PDB entry 7KMF | electron microscopy, 2.91 A resolution | chains C and D of the 10 polymer chains in the assembly

Chain C (and D):
Molecule: Translation initiation factor eIF-2B subunit beta
Source organism: Homo sapiens
Notes: chain D of this document is another copy of the same molecule, construct and numbering; everything in this record applies to it too
UniProt: P49770 (EI2BB_HUMAN); residue numbers follow UniProt; this construct covers 1-351
Chain sequence (367 residues; row label = number of the first residue in the row; numbers below 1 keep their minus sign (Met-15 is residue -15)):
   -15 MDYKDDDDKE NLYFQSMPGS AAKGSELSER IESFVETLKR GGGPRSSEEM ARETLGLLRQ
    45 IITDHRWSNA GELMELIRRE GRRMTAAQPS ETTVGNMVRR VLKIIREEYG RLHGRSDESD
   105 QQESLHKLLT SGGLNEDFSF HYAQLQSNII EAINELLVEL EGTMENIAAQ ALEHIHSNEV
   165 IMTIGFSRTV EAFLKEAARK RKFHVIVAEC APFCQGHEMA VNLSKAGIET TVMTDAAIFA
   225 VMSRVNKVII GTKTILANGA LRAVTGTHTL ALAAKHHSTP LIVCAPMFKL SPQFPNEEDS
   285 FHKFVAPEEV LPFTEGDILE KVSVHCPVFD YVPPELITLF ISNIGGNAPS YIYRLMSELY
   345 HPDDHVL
Not modelled in the structure: -15 to 8, 98-125 (chain D: -15 to 8, 27-28, 98-124)
Differences from the reference sequence: initiating methionine (-15); expression tag (-14 to 0)
Curated features (UniProtKB/Swiss-Prot):
  - natural variant: Val85 (V85E: In VWM2), Ala127 (A127V: Found in a patient with Rett syndrome-like phenotype; uncertain significance), Ser171 (S171F: In VWM2), Pro196 (P196S: In VWM2), Gly200 (G200V: In VWM2), Glu213 (E213G: In VWM2), Cys268 (C268Y: In VWM2), Lys273 (K273R: In VWM2), Val316 (V316D: In VWM2), Gly329 (G329V: In VWM2)

How chain C and chain D interact:
Contacting residue pairs - 5 pairs, chain C then chain D:
  His260(C) with Ser262(D), hydrogen bond (backbone-side chain)
  His261(C) with His261(D); Ser262(D)
  Ser262(C) with His260(D); His261(D)
Also at the interface, not in a pair above, chain C (5 interface residues in all): Ser227, Asn230
Also at the interface, not in a pair above, chain D (5 interface residues in all): Ser227, Asn230

Overview:
Chain C and chain D each contribute 5 residues to their interface; the contacts include 1 hydrogen bond. Its
one hydrogen-bonded contact is His260(C)-Ser262(D).
Both chains are Translation initiation factor eIF-2B subunit beta (Homo sapiens). Entry 7KMF (Sugar phosphate
activation of the stress sensor eIF2B) was determined by electron microscopy, deposited together with 7KMA.
